Entry 7FFF (electron microscopy, 3.00 A resolution); this record covers chains H and J of the 20 polymer chains in the assembly.

== Chain H ==
Name: Low-density lipoprotein receptor class A domain-containing protein 3
Organism: Homo sapiens
UniProtKB: Q86YD5 (LRAD3_HUMAN); residue numbers follow UniProt; this construct covers 1-70
Sequence (70 residues; each row starts with the number of its first residue):
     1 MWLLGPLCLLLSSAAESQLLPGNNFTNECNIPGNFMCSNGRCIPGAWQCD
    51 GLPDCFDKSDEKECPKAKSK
Disordered / not traced: 1-26, 65-70
Disulfides: Cys29-Cys42, Cys49-Cys64
UniProt features mapped onto this chain:
  - region: Asn30 to Asp57 (Microbial infection: Interaction with Venezuelan equine encephalitis virus/VEEV spike proteins E1 and E2)
  - glycosylation: Asn24 (N-linked (GlcNAc...) asparagine)
  - mutagenesis: Gly33 (G33D: Loss of infection by Venezuelan equine encephalitis virus), Met36 (M36T: Loss of infection by Venezuelan equine encephalitis virus), Pro44 (P44R: Loss of infection by Venezuelan equine encephalitis virus), Trp47 (W47G/I: Complete loss of interaction with Venezuelan equine encephalitis virus/VEEV spike proteins E1), Asp50 (D50G: Loss of infection by Venezuelan equine encephalitis virus), Asp57 (D57G: Complete loss of interaction with Venezuelan equine encephalitis virus/VEEV spike proteins E1; D57V: Loss of infection by Venezuelan equine encephalitis virus)

== Chain J ==
Name: Spike glycoprotein E2
Organism: Venezuelan equine encephalitis virus (strain TC-83)
UniProtKB: P05674 (POLS_EEVV8); residues -999 to -577 here correspond to UniProt positions 335-757 (UniProt number = residue number + 1334)
Sequence (423 residues; numbered -999 to -577; the number before each row is that of its first residue; numbers below 1 keep their minus sign (Ser-999 is residue -999)):
  -999 STEELFNEYKLTRPYMARCIRCAVGSCHSPIAIEAVKSDGHDGYVRLQTS
  -949 SQYGLDSSGNLKGRTMRYDMHGTIKEIPLHQVSLYTSRPCHIVDGHGYFL
  -899 LARCPAGDSITMEFKKDSVRHSCSVPYEVKFNPVGRELYTHPPEHGVEQA
  -849 CQVYAHDAQNRGAYVEMHLPGSEVDSSLVSLSGSSVTVTPPDGTSALVEC
  -799 ECGGTKISETINKTKQFSQCTKKEQCRAYRLQNDKWVYNSDKLPKAAGAT
  -749 LKGKLHVPFLLADGKCTVPLAPEPMITFGFRSVSLKLHPKNPTYLITRQL
  -699 ADEPHYTHELISEPAVRNFTVTEKGWEFVWGNHPPKRFWAQETAPGNPHG
  -649 LPHEVITHYYHRYPMSTILGLSICAAIATVSVAASTWLFCRSRVACLTPY
  -599 RLTPNARIPFCLAVLCCARTARA
Disordered / not traced: -580 to -577
Disulfides: Cys-981-Cys-877, Cys-978-Cys-973, Cys-910-Cys-896, Cys-849-Cys-734, Cys-800-Cys-774, Cys-798-Cys-780
UniProt features mapped onto this chain:
  - site: Tyr-956 (Interaction with host receptor LDLRAD3), Val-907 (Interaction with host receptor LDLRAD3), Val-847 (Interaction with host receptor LDLRAD3), Ala-845 (Interaction with host receptor LDLRAD3), His-844 (Interaction with host receptor LDLRAD3), Ala-738 (Interaction with host receptor LDLRAD3), Ala-577 (Cleavage)
  - lipidation (S-palmitoyl cysteine): Cys-604, Cys-584, Cys-583
  - glycosylation (N-linked (GlcNAc...) asparagine): Asn-788, Asn-682

== How chain H and chain J interact ==
Pairs across the interface - 18 pairs, chain H then chain J:
  Asn30(H) - Gly-736(J)
  Asn30(H) - Lys-735(J)  hydrogen bond (backbone-backbone)
  Ile31(H) - His-844(J)
  Pro32(H) - Val-847(J)
  Pro32(H) - Ala-738(J)  hydrophobic
  Pro32(H) - Asp-737(J)
  Gly33(H) - His-844(J)
  Gly33(H) - Asp-843(J)
  Asn34(H) - His-844(J)
  Pro44(H) - Val-907(J)  hydrophobic
  Pro44(H) - His-844(J)
  Ala46(H) - Asp-906(J)
  Trp47(H) - Arg-936(J)
  Trp47(H) - Val-907(J)
  Trp47(H) - Asp-906(J)  hydrogen bond
  Asp50(H) - Arg-936(J)  salt bridge
  Leu52(H) - Arg-936(J)
  Asp54(H) - Arg-936(J)  salt bridge
Other interface residues (no listed pair), chain H (12 interface residues in all): Gly45
Other interface residues (no listed pair), chain J (11 interface residues in all): Ala-845

== In short ==
12 residues of chain H and 11 residues of chain J are in contact, with 2 hydrogen bonds and 2 salt bridges.
Among the polar pairs are Asp50(H)-Arg-936(J), Asp54(H)-Arg-936(J) and Trp47(H)-Asp-906(J). UniProt lists 6
mutagenesis sites on chain H.
Here chain H is Low-density lipoprotein receptor class A domain-containing protein 3 (Homo sapiens) and chain
J is Spike glycoprotein E2 (Venezuelan equine encephalitis virus (strain TC-83)). Entry 7FFF (Structure of
Venezuelan equine encephalitis virus with the receptor LDLRAD3) was determined by electron microscopy together
with 7FFE, 7FFL, 7FFN, 7FFO and 7FFQ from the same study.
